Entry 7Q7G (X-ray diffraction, 2.69 A resolution); this record covers chains H and L of the 3 polymer chains in the assembly.

== Chain H ==
Protein: Reaction center protein H chain
Organism: Cereibacter sphaeroides
Reference sequence: P0C0Y7 (RCEH_RHOSH); residues 10-250 here = UniProt positions 10-250
Chain sequence (241 residues; each row starts with the number of its first residue):
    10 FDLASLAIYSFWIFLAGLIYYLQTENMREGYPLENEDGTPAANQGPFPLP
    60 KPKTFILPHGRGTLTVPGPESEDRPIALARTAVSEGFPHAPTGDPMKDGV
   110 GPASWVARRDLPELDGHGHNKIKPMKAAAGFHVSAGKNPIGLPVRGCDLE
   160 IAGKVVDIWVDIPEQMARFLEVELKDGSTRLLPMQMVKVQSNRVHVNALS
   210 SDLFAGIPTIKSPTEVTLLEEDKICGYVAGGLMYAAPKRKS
Unresolved in the structure: 250

== Chain L ==
Protein: Reaction center protein L chain
Organism: Cereibacter sphaeroides
Reference sequence: P0C0Y8 (RCEL_RHOSH); residues 1-281 here correspond to UniProt positions 2-282 (UniProt number = residue number + 1)
Chain sequence (281 residues; numbered 1 to 281; the number before each row is that of its first residue):
     1 ALLSFERKYRVPGGTLVGGNLFDFWVGPFYVGFFGVATFFFAALGIILIA
    51 WSAVLQGTWNPQLISVYPPALEYGLGGAPLAKGGLWQIITICATGAFVSW
   101 ALREVEICRKLGIGYHIPFAFAFAILAYLTLVLFRPVMMGAWGYAFPYGI
   151 WTHLDWVSNTGYTYGNFHYNPAHMIAITFFFTNALALALHGALVLSAANP
   201 EKGKEMRTPDHEDTFFRDLVGYSIGTLGIHRLGLLLSLSAVFFSALCMII
   251 TGTIWFDQWVDWWQWWVKLPWWANIPGGING
Differences from the reference sequence: engineered mutation Thr-178 (Ser179 in P0C0Y8)
Metal / ion sites: Fe ion: His-190, His-230 (shared with 3 residues of chain M)
Ligand contacts:
  - bacteriochlorophyll a (BCL), molecule 1: Ile-46, Ile-49, Phe-97, Tyr-128, Leu-131, Phe-146, Ile-150, Trp-151, His-153, Leu-154, Trp-156, Val-157
  - bacteriochlorophyll a (BCL), molecule 2: Phe-97, Phe-121, Ala-124, Ile-125, Ala-127, Tyr-128, Leu-131, Trp-156, Val-157, Ser-158, Thr-160, Gly-161, Tyr-162, Asn-166, Phe-167, His-168, His-173, Ala-176, Ile-177, Phe-180, Phe-181, Ser-244, Ala-245, Cys-247, Met-248
  - bacteriochlorophyll a (BCL), molecule 3: Val-157, Tyr-162, His-168, Phe-181
  - bacteriochlorophyll a (BCL), molecule 4: His-168, Met-174, Ile-177, Thr-178, Phe-181, Thr-182, Leu-185
  - bacteriopheophytin a (BPH), molecule 1: Thr-38, Phe-41, Ala-42, Gly-45, Ile-49, Ile-89, Cys-92, Ala-93, Ala-96, Phe-97, Trp-100, Glu-104, Ile-117, Ala-120, Phe-121, Phe-123, Ala-124, Tyr-128, Phe-146, Tyr-148, Gly-149, Ile-150, His-153, Phe-180, Ser-237, Leu-238, Val-241
  - bacteriopheophytin a (BPH), molecule 2: Phe-181, Ala-184, Leu-185, Ala-188, Leu-189, Leu-219, Val-220
  - ubiquinone-7 (UQ7): Val-26, Phe-29, Tyr-30, Val-31, Gly-35, Val-36, Thr-38, Phe-39, Trp-100, Arg-103

== Interface between chain H and chain L ==
Contacting residue pairs (62; chain H residue first):
  Gly-39(H) / Leu-3(L)
  Gly-39(H) / Ser-4(L)  hydrogen bond (backbone-backbone)
  Gly-39(H) / Phe-5(L)
  Tyr-40(H) / Leu-3(L)  hydrophobic
  Leu-42(H) / Ala-1(L)  hydrophobic
  Leu-42(H) / Leu-2(L)
  Leu-42(H) / Leu-3(L)  hydrophobic
  Glu-43(H) / Ala-1(L)
  Glu-43(H) / Leu-2(L)  hydrogen bond (backbone-backbone)
  Glu-43(H) / Ser-4(L)
  Glu-45(H) / Arg-7(L)
  Ala-50(H) / Ala-1(L)  hydrophobic
  Lys-62(H) / Asn-199(L)  hydrogen bond
  Phe-64(H) / Ala-198(L)
  Phe-64(H) / Met-206(L)  hydrophobic
  Ile-65(H) / Glu-205(L)
  Ile-65(H) / Met-206(L)  hydrogen bond (backbone-backbone)
  Leu-66(H) / Met-206(L)  hydrophobic
  Pro-67(H) / Met-206(L)
  Glu-79(H) / Ser-4(L)
  Glu-81(H) / Ser-4(L)
  Glu-81(H) / Phe-5(L)
  Glu-81(H) / Lys-8(L)  salt bridge
  Ile-85(H) / Arg-7(L)
  Ile-85(H) / Lys-8(L)
  Leu-87(H) / Arg-7(L)
  Leu-87(H) / Lys-8(L)
  Leu-87(H) / Val-11(L)  hydrophobic
  Gly-95(H) / Phe-24(L)
  Gly-95(H) / Trp-25(L)  hydrogen bond (backbone-backbone)
  Phe-96(H) / Phe-24(L)  hydrophobic
  Pro-97(H) / Arg-10(L)
  Pro-97(H) / Val-11(L)
  Pro-97(H) / Pro-12(L)
  Pro-97(H) / Asp-23(L)
  Pro-97(H) / Trp-25(L)
  His-98(H) / Arg-7(L)  hydrogen bond
  His-98(H) / Arg-10(L)  hydrogen bond (backbone-backbone)
  His-98(H) / Val-11(L)
  His-98(H) / Pro-12(L)
  Val-109(H) / Lys-8(L)
  Gly-110(H) / Lys-8(L)  hydrogen bond (backbone-backbone)
  Gly-110(H) / Tyr-9(L)
  Gly-110(H) / Val-11(L)
  Pro-111(H) / Val-11(L)
  Pro-111(H) / Lys-110(L)
  Ser-113(H) / Lys-8(L)
  Ser-113(H) / Tyr-9(L)
  Trp-114(H) / Lys-8(L)
  Val-115(H) / Tyr-9(L)
  Asp-124(H) / Asp-210(L)
  Gly-125(H) / Thr-208(L)
  Gly-125(H) / Asp-210(L)  hydrogen bond (backbone-side chain)
  Pro-172(H) / Asp-210(L)
  Glu-173(H) / Gly-225(L)
  Glu-173(H) / Thr-226(L)  hydrogen bond
  Met-175(H) / Leu-227(L)  hydrophobic
  Ala-238(H) / Gly-112(L)
  Met-242(H) / Gly-13(L)
  Met-242(H) / Gly-14(L)
  Met-242(H) / Arg-109(L)
  Tyr-243(H) / Val-11(L)
Interface residues without a listed pair, chain H (42 interface residues in all): Glu-38, His-68, Arg-83, Ala-88, Glu-94, Ala-99, Pro-100, His-126, Lys-130
Interface residues without a listed pair, chain L (32 interface residues in all): Leu-111, Lys-204, Pro-209, Asp-213

== Overview ==
42 residues of chain H face 32 of chain L across their interface, with 10 hydrogen bonds and 1 salt bridge.
Polar contacts include Glu-81(H)/Lys-8(L), Lys-62(H)/Asn-199(L) and His-98(H)/Arg-7(L). Chain L binds
bacteriopheophytin a, 4 copies of bacteriochlorophyll a and ubiquinone-7.
Chain H is Reaction center protein H chain and chain L is Reaction center protein L chain, both from
Cereibacter sphaeroides; the structure, Room temperature structure of the Rhodobacter Sphaeroides
Photosynthetic Reaction Center F(M197)H mutant at 30 MPa helium ..., was determined by X-ray diffraction.
